Entry 6O1K (electron microscopy, 3.13 A resolution); this record covers chains A and O of the 16 polymer chains in the assembly.

# Chain A
Molecule: Catabolite repression control protein
From: Pseudomonas aeruginosa
Notes: EC 3.1.11.2
UniProt: Q51380 (Q51380_PSEAI); residues 1-259 here = UniProt positions 1-259
Sequence (262 residues; numbered -2 to 259; the number before each row is that of its first residue; numbers below 1 keep their minus sign (Gly-2 is residue -2)):
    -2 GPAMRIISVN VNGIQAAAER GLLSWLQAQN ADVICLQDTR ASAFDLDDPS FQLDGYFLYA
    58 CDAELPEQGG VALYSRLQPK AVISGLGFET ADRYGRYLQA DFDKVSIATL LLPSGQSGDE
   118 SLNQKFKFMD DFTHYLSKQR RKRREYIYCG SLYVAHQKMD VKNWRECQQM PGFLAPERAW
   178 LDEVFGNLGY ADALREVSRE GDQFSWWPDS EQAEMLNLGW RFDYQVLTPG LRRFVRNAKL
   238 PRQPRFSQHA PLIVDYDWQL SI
Construct notes: expression tag (-2 to 0)
Reported in the primary citation:
  - binding site for the 18-nt RNA strand (chain O): Arg140, Arg141
  - binding site for the 18-nt RNA strand: Lys155, Met156, Trp161, Arg162, Arg196
  - conformationally variable residues (side-chain flip): Arg140
  - self-association interface (contacts with another copy of this molecule); pairs are residue here / residue on that copy: Arg137-Asn184 (hydrogen bond), Glu142-Arg229 (salt bridge), Glu142-Arg230 (salt bridge), Phe231-Phe231 (pi stacking)
  - contacts within the chain: Phe231-Trp255 (pi stacking)
  - mutagenesis - R140E: abolished binding to Hfq
  - mutagenesis - E142R, R230E: decreased binding to Hfq

# Chain O
Molecule: 18-nt RNA strand
From: Pseudomonas aeruginosa
Sequence (18 nucleotides; each row starts with the number of its first residue):
     1 AAAAAUAACA ACAAGAGG

# How chain A and chain O interact
Residue-residue contacts (7; chain A residue first):
  Ala78(A) with A1(O), sugar contact
  Ile80(A) with A1(O), base contact
  Asp98(A) with A1(O), sugar contact
  Lys135(A) with G17(O), salt bridge to the phosphate
  Arg138(A) with G15(O), hydrogen bond to the base
  Arg140(A) with A3(O), salt bridge to the phosphate
  Arg141(A) with A2(O), salt bridge to the phosphate
Also at the interface, not in a pair above, chain A (8 interface residues in all): Lys77
Also at the interface, not in a pair above, chain O (6 interface residues in all): G18

# In short
Chain A and chain O form an interface of 8 and 6 residues respectively, with 1 hydrogen bond and 3 salt
bridges. Polar pairs include Arg138(A)-G15(O), Lys135(A)-G17(O) and Arg140(A)-A3(O). The paper reports a
binding site for the 18-nt RNA strand at Lys155(A), Met156(A) and Trp161(A) among others; E142R and R230E of
chain A reduce binding to Hfq.
Here chain A is Catabolite repression control protein and chain O is an 18-nt RNA strand, both from
Pseudomonas aeruginosa. Entry 6O1K (Architectural principles for Hfq/Crc-mediated regulation of gene
expression. Hfq-Crc-amiE 2:2:2 complex (core complex)) was determined by electron microscopy, deposited
together with 6O1L and 6O1M.
